PDB entry 6WXL | electron microscopy, 2.76 A resolution | chains A and D of the 12 polymer chains in the assembly

Chain A:
Molecule: Hemagglutinin HA1 chain
Organism: Influenza A virus (A/Shanghai/JS01/2013(H7N9))
UniProt: A0A067Y6L0 (A0A067Y6L0_9INFA); the construct lacks a stretch of the UniProt sequence and is renumbered around it, so the offset changes along the chain: 11-141 = UniProt 19-149; 143-158 = UniProt 150-165; 159-263 = UniProt 168-272; 265-276 = UniProt 273-284; 1 more segments
Chain sequence (321 residues; each row starts with the number of its first residue; note: 2 numbers in that range are skipped by the numbering (no residue carries them; nothing is unmodelled there); a row labelled like 158A-158B holds insertion residues (158A, then the next letters in order)):
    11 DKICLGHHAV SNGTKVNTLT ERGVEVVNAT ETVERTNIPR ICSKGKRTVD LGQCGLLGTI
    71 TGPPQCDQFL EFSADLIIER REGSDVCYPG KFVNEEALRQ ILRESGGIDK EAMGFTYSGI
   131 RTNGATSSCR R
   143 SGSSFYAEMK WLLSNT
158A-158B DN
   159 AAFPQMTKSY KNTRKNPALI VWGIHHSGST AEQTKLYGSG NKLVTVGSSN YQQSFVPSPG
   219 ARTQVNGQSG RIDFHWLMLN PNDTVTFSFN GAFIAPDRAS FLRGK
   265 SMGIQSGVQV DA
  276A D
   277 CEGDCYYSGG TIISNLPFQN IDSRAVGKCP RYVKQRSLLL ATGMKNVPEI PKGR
Unresolved in the structure: 326-330
Differences from the reference sequence: conflict Ser-138 (Ala146 in A0A067Y6L0), Val-214 (Ala223 in A0A067Y6L0), Tyr-283 (His292 in A0A067Y6L0)
Cystine bridges: Cys-52/Cys-277, Cys-64/Cys-76, Cys-97/Cys-139, Cys-281/Cys-305
Glycans and other covalent adducts: N-acetylglucosamine (NAG) linked to Asn-38
From the paper describing this entry:
  - post-translational modification sites: Asn-38

Chain D:
Molecule: Hemagglutinin HA2 chain
Organism: Influenza A virus (A/Shanghai/JS01/2013(H7N9))
UniProt: A0A067Y6L0 (A0A067Y6L0_9INFA); residues 1-221 here correspond to UniProt positions 340-560 (UniProt number = residue number + 339)
Chain sequence (221 residues; each row starts with the number of its first residue):
     1 GLFGAIAGFI ENGWEGLIDG WYGFRHQNAQ GEGTAADYKS TQSAIDQITG KLNRLIEKTN
    61 QQFELIDNEF TEVEKQIGNV INWTRDSITE VWSYNAELLV AMENQHTIDL ADSEMDKLYE
   121 RVKRQLRENA EEDGTGCFEI FHKCDDDCMA SIRNNTYDHS KYREEAMQNR IQIDPVKLSS
   181 GYKDVILWFS FGASCFILLA IAMGLVFICV KNGNMRCTIC I
Unresolved in the structure: 1-3, 174-221
Cystine bridges: Cys-144/Cys-148
Glycans and other covalent adducts: N-acetylglucosamine (NAG) linked to Asn-82, Asn-154

How chain A and chain D interact:
Contacting residue pairs (7; chain A residue first):
  Glu-106(A) / Gln-76(D)
  Ala-107(A) / Glu-74(D)
  Ala-107(A) / Lys-75(D)
  Gln-110(A) / Lys-75(D)
  Gln-110(A) / Asn-79(D)  hydrogen bond
  Ile-111(A) / Lys-75(D)
  Arg-307(A) / Glu-90(D)  salt bridge

Summary:
The chain A/chain D interface involves 5 residues from each chain; the contacts include 1 hydrogen bond and 1
salt bridge. Among the polar pairs are Arg-307(A)/Glu-90(D) and Gln-110(A)/Asn-79(D). N-acetylglucosamine is
covalently linked to Asn-38(A). N-acetylglucosamine is covalently linked to Asn-82(D) and Asn-154(D). The
paper reports a modification site at Asn-38(A).
Here chain A is Hemagglutinin HA1 chain and chain D is Hemagglutinin HA2 chain, both from Influenza A virus
(A/Shanghai/JS01/2013(H7N9)). Entry 6WXL (Cryo-EM structure of the VRC315 clinical trial, vaccine-elicited,
human antibody 1D12 in complex with an H7 ...) was determined by electron microscopy.
